PDB entry 3URF | X-ray diffraction, 2.70 A resolution | chains A and Z

# Chain A
Molecule: Tumor necrosis factor ligand superfamily member 11, soluble form
Organism: Homo sapiens
UniProtKB: O14788 (TNF11_HUMAN); numbering as in UniProt (aligned over 162-317)
Sequence (162 residues; numbered 162 to 323; the number before each row is that of its first residue):
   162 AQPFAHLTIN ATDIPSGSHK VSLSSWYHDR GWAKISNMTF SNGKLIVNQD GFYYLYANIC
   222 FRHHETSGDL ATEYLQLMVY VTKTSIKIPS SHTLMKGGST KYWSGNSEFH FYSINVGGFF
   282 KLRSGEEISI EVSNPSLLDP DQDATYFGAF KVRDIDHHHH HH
Disordered / not traced: 318-323
Sequence notes: expression tag (318-323)
Curated features (UniProtKB/Swiss-Prot):
  - glycosylation (N-linked (GlcNAc...) asparagine): Asn171, Asn198
  - natural variant: Met199 (M199K: In OPTB2)
  - mutagenesis: Arg223 (R223A: Reduces affinity for TNFRSF11B), Lys257 (K257A: Reduces affinity for TNFRSF11B)

# Chain Z
Molecule: Tumor necrosis factor receptor superfamily member 11B
Organism: Homo sapiens
UniProtKB: O00300 (TR11B_HUMAN); residues 1-165 here correspond to UniProt positions 22-186 (UniProt number = residue number + 21)
Sequence (171 residues; numbered 1 to 171; the number before each row is that of its first residue):
     1 ETFPPKYLHY DEETSHQLLC DKCPPGTYLK QHCTAKWKTV CAPCPDHYYT DSWHTSDECL
    61 YCSPVCKELQ YVKQECNRTH NRVCECKEGR YLEIEFCLKH RSCPPGFGVV QAGTPERNTV
   121 CKRCPDGFFS NETSSKAPCR KHTNCSVFGL LLTQKGNATH DNICSHHHHH H
Disordered / not traced: 1-4, 169-171
Disulfide bonds: Cys20-Cys33, Cys23-Cys41, Cys44-Cys59, Cys62-Cys76, Cys66-Cys84, Cys86-Cys97, Cys103-Cys121, Cys124-Cys139, Cys145-Cys164
Glycans and other covalent adducts: N-acetylglucosamine (NAG) linked to Asn157
Sequence notes: expression tag (166-171)
Curated features (UniProtKB/Swiss-Prot):
  - glycosylation (N-linked (GlcNAc...) asparagine): Asn77, Asn131, Asn144, Asn157

# Interface between chain A and chain Z
Contacting residue pairs - 19 pairs, chain A then chain Z:
  Ser179(A) - Glu93(Z)
  His180(A) - Leu92(Z)  hydrogen bond (side chain-backbone)
  His180(A) - Glu93(Z)  salt bridge
  His180(A) - Glu116(Z)
  Lys181(A) - Ile94(Z)  hydrogen bond (side chain-backbone)
  Gln237(A) - Glu93(Z)
  Gln237(A) - Ile94(Z)
  Gln237(A) - Glu95(Z)
  Gln237(A) - Phe96(Z)
  Met239(A) - Ile94(Z)  hydrophobic
  Met239(A) - Glu95(Z)
  Tyr241(A) - Ile94(Z)
  Tyr241(A) - Glu95(Z)  hydrogen bond
  Lys248(A) - Ser56(Z)
  His253(A) - Tyr49(Z)
  Lys257(A) - Glu95(Z)  salt bridge
  Lys282(A) - Glu58(Z)  salt bridge
  Arg284(A) - Glu58(Z)  salt bridge
  Ser294(A) - Ile94(Z)
Also at the interface, not in a pair above, chain A (14 interface residues in all): Ile249, Thr261
Also at the interface, not in a pair above, chain Z (12 interface residues in all): Asp57, Leu60, Tyr91

# In short
The interface between chain A and chain Z involves 14 residues on one side and 12 on the other; the contacts
include 3 hydrogen bonds and 4 salt bridges. Among the polar pairs are His180(A)-Glu93(Z), Lys257(A)-Glu95(Z)
and Lys282(A)-Glu58(Z). Covalently linked N-acetylglucosamine: at Asn157(Z).
Chain A is Tumor necrosis factor ligand superfamily member 11, soluble form and chain Z is Tumor necrosis
factor receptor superfamily member 11B, both from Homo sapiens; the structure, Human RANKL/OPG complex, was
determined by X-ray diffraction.
